Entry 1HBA (X-ray diffraction, 2.10 A resolution); this record covers chains A and C of the 4 polymer chains in the assembly.

== Chain A (and C) ==
Protein: Hemoglobin rothschild (deoxy) (alpha chain)
Organism: Homo sapiens
Notes: chain C of this document is another copy of the same molecule, construct and numbering; everything in this record applies to it too
Reference sequence: P69905 (HBA_HUMAN); numbering as in UniProt (aligned over 1-141)
Sequence (141 residues; row label = number of the first residue in the row):
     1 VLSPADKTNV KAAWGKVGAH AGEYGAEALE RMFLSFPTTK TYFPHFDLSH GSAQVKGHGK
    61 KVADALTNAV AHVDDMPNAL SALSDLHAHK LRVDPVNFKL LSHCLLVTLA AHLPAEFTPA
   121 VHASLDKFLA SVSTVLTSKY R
Metal / ion sites: heme Fe near His87 (its only coordinating residue here)
Small-molecule neighbours: heme (HEM): Met32, Thr39, Tyr42, Phe43, His45, Phe46, His58, Lys61, Val62, Ala65, Leu66, Leu83, Leu86, His87, Leu91, Val93, Asn97, Phe98, Leu101, Val132, Ser133, Leu136
Swiss-Prot annotation at these positions:
  - site: Lys61 (Not glycated)
  - natural variant: Asp6 (A6D: In J-Toronto; this construct carries the variant), Ala13 (A13D: In J-Paris 1/J-Aljezur), Glu27 (A27E: In Shenyang; this construct carries the variant), Lys61 (K61N: In Zambia; deletion: In Clinic), Asp64 (A64D: In Pontoise; this construct carries the variant), Asp75 (D75A: In Lille; D75G: In Chapel Hill; D75N: In G-Pest), Ala111 (A111D: In Petah Tikva)

== How chain A and chain C interact ==
Residue-residue contacts (4):
  Asp126(A) with Arg141(C), salt bridge
  Lys127(A) with Arg141(C), hydrogen bond (side chain-backbone)
  Arg141(A) with Asp126(C), salt bridge; Lys127(C), hydrogen bond (backbone-side chain)
Interface residues without a listed pair, chain A (5 interface residues in all): Ala123, Ala130
Interface residues without a listed pair, chain C (5 interface residues in all): Val1, Ala130

== In short ==
The chain A/chain C interface involves 5 residues from each chain; the contacts include 2 hydrogen bonds and 2
salt bridges. Polar pairs include Asp126(A)-Arg141(C) and Lys127(A)-Arg141(C). Ligands of chain A: heme.
Both chains are Hemoglobin rothschild (deoxy) (alpha chain) (Homo sapiens). Entry 1HBA (High-resolution X-ray
study of deoxyhemoglobin rothschild 37BETA trp-> arg: A mutation that creates an intersubunit chloride-binding
...) was determined by X-ray diffraction, deposited together with 1HBB.
